7BTA - chain A; structure by X-ray diffraction, 2.60 A resolution.

# Chain A
Protein: GTP-binding protein Rheb
Organism: Homo sapiens
Notes: fragment: GTPase domain
Reference sequence: Q15382 (RHEB_HUMAN); residues 1-169 here = UniProt positions 1-169
Amino-acid sequence (177 residues; numbered 1 to 177; the number before each row is that of its first residue):
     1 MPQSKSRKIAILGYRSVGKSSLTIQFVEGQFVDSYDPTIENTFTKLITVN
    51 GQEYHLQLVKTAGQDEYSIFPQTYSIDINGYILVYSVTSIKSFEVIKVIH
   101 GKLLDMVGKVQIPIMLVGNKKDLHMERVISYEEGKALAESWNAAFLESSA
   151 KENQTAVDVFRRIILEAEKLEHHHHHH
Disordered / not traced: 1-3, 35-36, 171-177
Construct notes: engineered mutation Lys60 (Asp in Q15382); expression tag (170-177)
Residues lining bound ligands: GDP (guanosine-5'-diphosphate): Tyr14, Arg15, Ser16, Val17, Gly18, Lys19, Ser20, Ser21, Phe31, Asp33, Lys60, Asn119, Lys120, Asp122, Leu123, Ser149, Ala150, Lys151
Curated features (UniProtKB/Swiss-Prot):
  - motif: Tyr35 to Phe43 (Effector region)
  - binding site (GDP): Ser16, Val17, Gly18, Lys19, Ser20, Ser21, Val32, Asp33, Asn119, Asp122, Ala150
  - binding site (GTP): Ser16, Gly18, Lys19, Ser20, Ser21, Val32, Tyr35, Thr38, Asn119, Asp122, Ala150
  - binding site (Mg(2+)): Ser20, Thr38
  - site: Tyr35 (Important for autoinhibition of GTPase activity)
  - modified residue: Ser130 (Phosphoserine)
  - cross-link: Lys8 (Glycyl lysine isopeptide (Lys-Gly) (interchain with G-Cter in ubiquitin))
  - natural variant: Glu139 (E139K: In a colorectal cancer sample)
  - mutagenesis: Lys8 (K8R: Decreased ubiquitination by RNF152. Does not affect polyubiquitination in response to amino acids), Arg15 (R15G: Partially resistant to inactivation by TSC1-TSC2), Ser20 (S20N: Deficient in guanine nucleotide binding. Unable to rescue RPS6KB1 from inactivation by amino-acid withdrawal. Reduces affinity for MCRS1), Tyr35 (Y35A: Increased GTPase ativity; insensitive to TSC2 regulation, leading to impaired regulation of mTORC1 signaling; Y35N: Dominant mutant, which can activate mTORC1 in both GDP- and GTP-bound forms), Thr38 (T38M: Slightly impairs signaling through mTORC1, but still binds guanine nucleotides normally), Ile39 (I39K: Impairs RPS6KB1 activation, but still binds guanine nucleotides normally. Slightly reduces interaction with MCRS1), Glu40 (E40G: No effect), Asn41 (N41A: Impairs interaction with MTOR. Impairs signaling through mTORC1, but still binds guanine nucleotides normally), Phe43 (F43C: No effect), Leu46 (L46A: Causes slight reduction in RPS6KB1 activation), Thr48 (T48A: Causes slightly reduced phosphorylation of EIF4EBP1), Val49 (V49A: Causes slightly reduced phosphorylation of EIF4EBP1), 8 further mutagenesis entries in UniProt
Reported in the primary citation:
  - conformationally variable residues (order/disorder transition, side-chain flip): Tyr35 to Asp36, Thr38
  - mutagenesis - D60K: abolished signaling in response to mTORC1
  - mutagenesis - D60K: abolished binding to Mg2+
  - mutagenesis - D60K: abolished signaling in response to GppNHp

# In short
Ligands of chain A: GDP. From UniProt: 11 GDP-binding residues, 11 GTP-binding residues, Mg2+-binding residues
Ser20 and Thr38 and 20 mutagenesis sites. From the paper: D60K abolishes signaling in response to mTORC1;
conformational variability at Tyr35 and Thr38.
Chain A is GTP-binding protein Rheb (Homo sapiens); the structure, Crystal structure of Rheb D60K mutant bound
to GDP, was determined by X-ray diffraction, deposited together with 7BTC and 7BTD.
